7DZ4 - chains A and B of the 4 polymer chains in the assembly; structure by X-ray diffraction, 1.84 A resolution.

# Chain A (and B)
Protein: D-tagatose 3-epimerase
Source organism: Sinorhizobium fredii CCBAU 83666
Notes: EC 5.1.3.-; chain B of this document is another copy of the same molecule, construct and numbering; everything in this record applies to it too
UniProt: A0A249Q1V1 (A0A249Q1V1_RHIFR); numbering as in UniProt (aligned over 1-284)
Chain sequence (286 residues; numbered 1 to 286; the number before each row is that of its first residue):
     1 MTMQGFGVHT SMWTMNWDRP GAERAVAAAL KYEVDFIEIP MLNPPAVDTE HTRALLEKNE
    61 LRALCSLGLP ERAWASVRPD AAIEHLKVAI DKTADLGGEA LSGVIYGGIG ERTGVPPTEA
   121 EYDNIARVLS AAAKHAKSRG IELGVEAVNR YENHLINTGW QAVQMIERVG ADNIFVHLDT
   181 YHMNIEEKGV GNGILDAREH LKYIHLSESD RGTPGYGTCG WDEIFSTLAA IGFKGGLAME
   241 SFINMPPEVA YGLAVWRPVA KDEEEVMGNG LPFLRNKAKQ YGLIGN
Disordered / not traced: 285-286 (chain B: 1, 285-286)
Sequence notes: expression tag (285-286)
Metal / ion sites: Mg2+: Glu146, Asp179, Glu240

# Chain A / chain B interface
Pairs across the interface (32):
  Lys188(A) with Gln280(B), hydrogen bond (backbone-side chain)
  Gly189(A) with Gln280(B); Tyr281(B)
  Gly191(A) with Ser226(B)
  Asn192(A) with Gln280(B), hydrogen bond (side chain-backbone); Tyr281(B)
  Leu195(A) with Ser226(B); Ala229(B), hydrophobic; Ala230(B), hydrophobic; Tyr281(B), hydrophobic
  Arg198(A) with Ala230(B), hydrogen bond (side chain-backbone)
  Asp222(A) with Glu223(B)
  Glu223(A) with Asp222(B); Ser226(B); Tyr281(B), hydrogen bond
  Ser226(A) with Gly191(B); Leu195(B); Glu223(B); Thr227(B), hydrogen bond
  Thr227(A) with Ser226(B), hydrogen bond
  Ala229(A) with Leu195(B)
  Ala230(A) with Leu195(B), hydrophobic; Arg198(B), hydrogen bond (backbone-side chain); Ala230(B), hydrophobic; Ile231(B), hydrophobic
  Gln280(A) with Lys188(B), hydrogen bond (side chain-backbone); Gly189(B); Asn192(B), hydrogen bond (backbone-side chain)
  Tyr281(A) with Gly189(B); Asn192(B); Leu195(B), hydrophobic; Glu223(B), hydrogen bond
Interface residues without a listed pair, chain A (16 interface residues in all): Val190, Ile231
Interface residues without a listed pair, chain B (16 interface residues in all): Val190

# In short
The chain A/chain B interface involves 16 residues from each chain; the contacts include 10 hydrogen bonds.
Polar contacts include Lys188(A)-Gln280(B), Asn192(A)-Gln280(B) and Arg198(A)-Ala230(B). The Mg2+ site is
built by Glu146(A), Asp179(A) and Glu240(A).
Both chains are D-tagatose 3-epimerase (Sinorhizobium fredii CCBAU 83666). Entry 7DZ4 (Crystal structures of
D-allulose 3-epimerase with D-tagatose from Sinorhizobium fredii) was determined by X-ray diffraction together
with 7DZ2, 7DZ3, 7DZ5 and 7DZ6 from the same study.
